6UU7 - chains CCC and FFF of the 9 polymer chains in the assembly; structure by X-ray diffraction, 4.40 A resolution (low resolution: residue-level contacts below are approximate; hydrogen-bond / salt-bridge calls are withheld).

[Chain CCC]
Name: DNA-directed RNA polymerase subunit beta
From: Escherichia coli
Notes: EC 2.7.7.6
UniProtKB: P0A8V4 (RPOB_ECO57); residues 1-1342 here = UniProt positions 1-1342
Sequence (1342 residues; each row starts with the number of its first residue):
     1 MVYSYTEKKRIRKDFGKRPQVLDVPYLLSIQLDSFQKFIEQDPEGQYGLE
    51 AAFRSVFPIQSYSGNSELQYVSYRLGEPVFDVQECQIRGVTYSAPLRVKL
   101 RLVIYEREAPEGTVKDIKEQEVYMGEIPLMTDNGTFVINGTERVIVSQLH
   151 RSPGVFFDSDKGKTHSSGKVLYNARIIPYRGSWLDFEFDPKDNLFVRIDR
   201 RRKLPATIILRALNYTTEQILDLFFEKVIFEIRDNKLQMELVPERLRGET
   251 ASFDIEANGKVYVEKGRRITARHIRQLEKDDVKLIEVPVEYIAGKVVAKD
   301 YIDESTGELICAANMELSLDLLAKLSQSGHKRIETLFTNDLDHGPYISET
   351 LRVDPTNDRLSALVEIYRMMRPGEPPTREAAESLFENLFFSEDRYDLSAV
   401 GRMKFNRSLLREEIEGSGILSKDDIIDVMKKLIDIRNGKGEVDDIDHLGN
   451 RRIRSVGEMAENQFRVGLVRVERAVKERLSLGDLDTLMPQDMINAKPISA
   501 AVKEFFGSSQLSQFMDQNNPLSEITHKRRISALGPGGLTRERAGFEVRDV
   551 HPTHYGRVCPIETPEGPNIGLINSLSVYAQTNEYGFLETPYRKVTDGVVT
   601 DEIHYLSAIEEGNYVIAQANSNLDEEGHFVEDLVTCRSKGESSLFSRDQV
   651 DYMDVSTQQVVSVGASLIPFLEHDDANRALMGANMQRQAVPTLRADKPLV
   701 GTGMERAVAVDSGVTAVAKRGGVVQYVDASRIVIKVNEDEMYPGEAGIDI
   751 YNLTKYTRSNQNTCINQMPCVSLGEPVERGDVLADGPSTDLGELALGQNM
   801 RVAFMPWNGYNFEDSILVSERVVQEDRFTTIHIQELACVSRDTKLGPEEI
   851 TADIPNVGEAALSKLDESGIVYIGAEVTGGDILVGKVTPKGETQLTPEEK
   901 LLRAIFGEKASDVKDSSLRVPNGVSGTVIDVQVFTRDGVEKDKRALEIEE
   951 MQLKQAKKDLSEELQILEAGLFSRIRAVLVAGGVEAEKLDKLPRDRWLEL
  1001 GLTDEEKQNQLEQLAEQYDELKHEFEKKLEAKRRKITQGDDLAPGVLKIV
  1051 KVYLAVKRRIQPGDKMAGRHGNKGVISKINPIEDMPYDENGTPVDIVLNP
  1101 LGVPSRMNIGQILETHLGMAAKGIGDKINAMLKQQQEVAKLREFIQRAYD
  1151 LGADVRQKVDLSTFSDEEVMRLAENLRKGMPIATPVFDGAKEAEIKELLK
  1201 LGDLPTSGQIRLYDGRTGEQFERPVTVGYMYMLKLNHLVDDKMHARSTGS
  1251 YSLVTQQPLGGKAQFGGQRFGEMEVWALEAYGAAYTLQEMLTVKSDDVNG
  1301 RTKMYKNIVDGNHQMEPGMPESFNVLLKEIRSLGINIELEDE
Disordered / not traced: 1

[Chain FFF]
Name: RNA polymerase sigma factor RpoS
From: Escherichia coli K-12
UniProtKB: P13445 (RPOS_ECOLI); residues 1-328 here = UniProt positions 1-328
Sequence (336 residues; row label = number of the first residue in the row):
     1 MGQNTLKVHDLNEDAEFDENGVEVFDEKALVEEEPSDNDLAEEELLSQGA
    51 TQRVLDATQLYLGEIGYSPLLTAEEEVYFARRALRGDVASRRRMIESNLR
   101 LVVKIARRYGNRGLALLDLIEEGNLGLIRAVEKFDPERGFRFSTYATWWI
   151 RQTIERAIMNQTRTIRLPIHIVKELNVYLRTARELSHKLDHEPSAEEIAE
   201 QLDKPVDDVSRMLRLNERITSVDTPLGGDSEKALLDILADEKENGPEDTT
   251 QDDDMKQSIVKWLFELNAKQREVLARRFGLLGYEAATLEDVGREIGLTRE
   301 RVRQIQVEGLRRLREILQTQGLNIEALFLEHHHHHH
Disordered / not traced: 1-52, 226-232, 330-336
Differences from the reference sequence: conflict Gly2 (Ser in P13445), Glu33 (Gln in P13445); expression tag (329-336)

[Interface between chain CCC and chain FFF]
Residue-residue contacts (56; chain CCC residue first):
  Pro95(CCC) - Asp190(FFF)
  Arg97(CCC) - Lys188(FFF)
  Val122(CCC) - His187(FFF)
  Tyr123(CCC) - Ser186(FFF)
  Tyr123(CCC) - His187(FFF)
  Tyr123(CCC) - Asp190(FFF)
  Glu126(CCC) - His191(FFF)
  Gln490(CCC) - His187(FFF)
  Asp491(CCC) - Glu184(FFF)
  Ile493(CCC) - His187(FFF)
  Asn494(CCC) - Arg183(FFF)
  Lys496(CCC) - Glu192(FFF)
  Asp842(CCC) - Arg214(FFF)
  Asn856(CCC) - Leu329(FFF)
  Gly858(CCC) - Leu329(FFF)
  Pro897(CCC) - Phe278(FFF)
  Pro897(CCC) - Leu280(FFF)
  Glu898(CCC) - Ile259(FFF)
  Glu898(CCC) - Leu280(FFF)
  Lys900(CCC) - Phe278(FFF)
  Leu901(CCC) - Phe278(FFF)
  Ile905(CCC) - Leu310(FFF)
  Ile905(CCC) - Leu313(FFF)
  Phe906(CCC) - Ile324(FFF)
  Phe906(CCC) - Leu327(FFF)
  Phe906(CCC) - Phe328(FFF)
  Glu908(CCC) - Phe328(FFF)
  Asp937(CCC) - Glu196(FFF)
  Asp1041(CCC) - Ser194(FFF)
  Asp1041(CCC) - Ala195(FFF)
  Pro1044(CCC) - Arg214(FFF)
  Pro1044(CCC) - Glu217(FFF)
  Gly1045(CCC) - Arg214(FFF)
  Ser1247(CCC) - Glu247(FFF)
  Thr1248(CCC) - Glu247(FFF)
  Gly1249(CCC) - Gly245(FFF)
  Ser1250(CCC) - Ala239(FFF)
  Tyr1251(CCC) - Ala239(FFF)
  Tyr1251(CCC) - Asp240(FFF)
  Tyr1251(CCC) - Glu243(FFF)
  Tyr1251(CCC) - Pro246(FFF)
  Leu1253(CCC) - Leu235(FFF)
  Leu1253(CCC) - Asp240(FFF)
  Val1254(CCC) - Leu235(FFF)
  Gln1256(CCC) - Glu243(FFF)
  Leu1259(CCC) - Asp236(FFF)
  Leu1259(CCC) - Ile237(FFF)
  Leu1259(CCC) - Ala239(FFF)
  Arg1301(CCC) - Glu243(FFF)
  Arg1301(CCC) - Pro246(FFF)
  Thr1302(CCC) - Pro246(FFF)
  Thr1302(CCC) - Thr249(FFF)
  Tyr1305(CCC) - Glu247(FFF)
  Tyr1305(CCC) - Thr250(FFF)
  Lys1306(CCC) - Thr250(FFF)
  Lys1306(CCC) - Asp253(FFF)
Also at the interface, not in a pair above, chain CCC (48 interface residues in all): Val79, Phe80, Arg202, Pro372, Gly373, Glu477, Ala495, Ser1252, Gly1260, Gln1264, Val1298
Also at the interface, not in a pair above, chain FFF (41 interface residues in all): Arg53, Val54, Arg108, Ala182, Leu238, Met255, Leu274

[In short]
48 residues of chain CCC face 41 of chain FFF across their interface.
Here chain CCC is DNA-directed RNA polymerase subunit beta (Escherichia coli) and chain FFF is RNA polymerase
sigma factor RpoS (Escherichia coli K-12). Entry 6UU7 (E. coli sigma-S transcription initiation complex with a
6-nt RNA and an NTP ("Old" crystal soaked ...) was determined by X-ray diffraction, deposited together with
6UTV, 6UTW, 6UTX, 6UTY, 6UTZ, 6UU0 and 11 further entries.
